3VCD - chains A and B of the 8 polymer chains in the assembly; structure by X-ray diffraction, 2.35 A resolution.

Chain A (and B):
Name: Propanediol utilization polyhedral body protein PduT
Organism: Salmonella enterica
Notes: chain B of this document is another copy of the same molecule, construct and numbering; everything in this record applies to it too
UniProtKB: E7V033 (E7V033_SALTY); numbering as in UniProt (aligned over 1-184)
Sequence (192 residues; row label = number of the first residue in the row):
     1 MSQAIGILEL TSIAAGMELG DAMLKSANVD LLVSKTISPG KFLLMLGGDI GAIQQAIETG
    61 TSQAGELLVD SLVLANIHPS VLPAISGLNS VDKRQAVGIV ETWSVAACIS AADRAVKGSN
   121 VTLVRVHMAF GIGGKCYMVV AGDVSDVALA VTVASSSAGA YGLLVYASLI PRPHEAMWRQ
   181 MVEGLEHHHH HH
Unresolved in the structure: 1, 186-192 (chain B: 1, 185-192)
Construct notes: engineered mutation Ala15 (Lys in E7V033), Ser38 (Cys in E7V033), Leu67 (Met in E7V033), Ala148 (Asn in E7V033), Leu149 (Asn in E7V033), Ser156 (Glu in E7V033), Ala160 (Glu in E7V033), Tyr161 (Lys in E7V033), Ala167 (Arg in E7V033), Leu169 (Val in E7V033); expression tag (185-192)
What the authors report for this chain:
  - self-association interface (contacts with another copy of this molecule): Ser156, Ala167

Interface between chain A and chain B:
Residue-residue contacts - 36 pairs, chain A then chain B:
  Thr11(A) - Lys135(B)  hydrogen bond (backbone-side chain)
  Ser12(A) - Glu101(B)  hydrogen bond
  Ser12(A) - Lys135(B)
  Ser12(A) - Tyr166(B)
  Ile13(A) - Glu101(B)  hydrogen bond (backbone-side chain)
  Ile13(A) - Lys135(B)
  Ile13(A) - Tyr137(B)  hydrophobic
  Ala14(A) - Ile99(B)  hydrophobic
  Ala14(A) - Glu101(B)  hydrogen bond (backbone-side chain)
  Ala14(A) - Tyr166(B)
  Ala14(A) - Ser168(B)  hydrogen bond (backbone-side chain)
  Ala15(A) - Tyr166(B)
  Met17(A) - Ile99(B)  hydrophobic
  Met17(A) - Tyr137(B)
  Met17(A) - Met177(B)
  Met17(A) - Gln180(B)
  Met17(A) - Met181(B)
  Glu18(A) - Tyr166(B)  hydrogen bond
  Glu18(A) - Ser168(B)
  Glu18(A) - Leu169(B)
  Asp21(A) - Ile170(B)
  Asp21(A) - Pro173(B)
  Asp21(A) - His174(B)  hydrogen bond (side chain-backbone)
  Asp21(A) - Met177(B)
  Leu24(A) - His174(B)
  Leu24(A) - Ala176(B)  hydrophobic
  Leu24(A) - Met177(B)  hydrophobic
  Lys25(A) - Arg172(B)  hydrogen bond (side chain-backbone)
  Lys25(A) - His174(B)
  Ser34(A) - Gln180(B)  hydrogen bond
  Ser38(A) - Phe130(B)
  Pro39(A) - Phe130(B)
  Gly40(A) - Phe130(B)
  Gly40(A) - Lys135(B)  hydrogen bond (backbone-side chain)
  Phe42(A) - Gln180(B)
  Leu67(A) - Tyr166(B)  hydrophobic
Also at the interface, not in a pair above, chain A (21 interface residues in all): Gly20, Leu31, Lys35, Thr36, Ile37
Also at the interface, not in a pair above, chain B (18 interface residues in all): Ala129, Val165

Overview:
Chain A and chain B form an interface of 21 and 18 residues respectively, with 10 hydrogen bonds. Among the
polar pairs are Thr11(A)-Lys135(B), Ser12(A)-Glu101(B) and Ile13(A)-Glu101(B). The paper reports a
self-association interface involving Ser156(A) and Ala167(A).
Both chains are Propanediol utilization polyhedral body protein PduT (Salmonella enterica). Entry 3VCD
(Computationally Designed Self-assembling Octahedral Cage protein, O333, Crystallized in space group R32) was
determined by X-ray diffraction together with 4DCL, 4DDF and 4EGG from the same study.
